7K0P - chains B and C of the 8 polymer chains in the assembly; structure by electron microscopy, 3.10 A resolution.

== Chain B ==
Name: Serine palmitoyltransferase 2
Source organism: Homo sapiens
Notes: EC 2.3.1.50
UniProt: O15270 (SPTC2_HUMAN); numbering as in UniProt (aligned over 1-544)
Amino-acid sequence (544 residues; each row starts with the number of its first residue):
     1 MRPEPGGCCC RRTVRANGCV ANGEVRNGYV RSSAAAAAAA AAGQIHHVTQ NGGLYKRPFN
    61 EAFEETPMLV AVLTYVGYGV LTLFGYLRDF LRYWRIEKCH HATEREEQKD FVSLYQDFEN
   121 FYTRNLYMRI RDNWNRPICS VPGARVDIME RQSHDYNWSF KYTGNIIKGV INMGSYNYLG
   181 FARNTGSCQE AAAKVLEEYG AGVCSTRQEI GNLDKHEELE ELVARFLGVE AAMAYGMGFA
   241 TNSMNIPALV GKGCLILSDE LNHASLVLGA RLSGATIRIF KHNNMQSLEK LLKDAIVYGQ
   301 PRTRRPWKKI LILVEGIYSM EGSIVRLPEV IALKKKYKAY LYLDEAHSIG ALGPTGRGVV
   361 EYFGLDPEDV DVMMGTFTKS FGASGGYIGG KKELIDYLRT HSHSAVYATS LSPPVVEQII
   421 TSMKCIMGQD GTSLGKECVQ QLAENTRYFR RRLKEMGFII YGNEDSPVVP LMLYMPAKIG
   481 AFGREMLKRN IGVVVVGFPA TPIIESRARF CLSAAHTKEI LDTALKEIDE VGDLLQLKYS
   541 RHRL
Disordered / not traced: 1-52
Modified / non-standard residues: Lys-379 ((2S)-2-amino-6-[[3-hydroxy-2-methyl-5-(phosphonooxymethyl)pyridin-4-yl]methylideneamino]hexanoic acid; LLP)
Swiss-Prot annotation at these positions:
  - modified residue: Lys-379 (N6-(pyridoxal phosphate)lysine)
From the paper describing this entry:
  - mutagenesis - R302A/R304A/R305A: unchanged catalytic activity
  - disease-associated variants - I504F: decreased binding to ORM1-like protein 3 (proposed by the authors, not directly observed)
  - disease-associated variants - I504F (proposed by the authors, not directly observed)

== Chain C ==
Name: Serine palmitoyltransferase small subunit A
Source organism: Homo sapiens
UniProt: Q969W0 (SPTSA_HUMAN); numbering as in UniProt (aligned over 1-71)
Amino-acid sequence (71 residues; numbered 1 to 71; the number before each row is that of its first residue):
     1 MAGMALARAW KQMSWFYYQY LLVTALYMLE PWERTVFNSM LVSIVGMALY TGYVFMPQHI
    61 MAILHYFEIV Q
Disordered / not traced: 1-7, 70-71
Swiss-Prot annotation at these positions:
  - site: Met-28 (Within the serine palmitoyltransferase (SPT) complex, defines the length of the acyl chain-binding pocket, determining the acyl-CoA substrate preference)

== How chain B and chain C interact ==
Contacting residue pairs (27; chain B residue first):
  Leu-73(B) / Val-23(C)  hydrophobic
  Gly-77(B) / Ala-25(C)
  Val-80(B) / Thr-24(C)
  Leu-81(B) / Met-28(C)  hydrophobic
  Leu-81(B) / Leu-29(C)  hydrophobic
  Phe-84(B) / Leu-29(C)  hydrophobic
  Phe-84(B) / Glu-33(C)
  Arg-88(B) / Glu-30(C)  salt bridge
  Arg-88(B) / Trp-32(C)
  Arg-88(B) / Glu-33(C)  salt bridge
  Arg-129(B) / Met-28(C)
  Arg-129(B) / Leu-29(C)
  Arg-129(B) / Glu-33(C)  salt bridge
  Ile-130(B) / Met-28(C)  hydrophobic
  Tyr-156(B) / Glu-30(C)
  Tyr-156(B) / Pro-31(C)
  Pro-476(B) / Met-28(C)
  Ala-477(B) / Leu-22(C)
  Ala-481(B) / Leu-22(C)  hydrophobic
  Arg-484(B) / Tyr-27(C)
  Glu-485(B) / Tyr-18(C)  hydrogen bond
  Leu-534(B) / Trp-15(C)  hydrogen bond (backbone-side chain)
  Leu-534(B) / Gln-19(C)  hydrogen bond (backbone-side chain)
  Leu-535(B) / Tyr-18(C)  hydrophobic
  Leu-535(B) / Gln-19(C)
  Leu-535(B) / Leu-22(C)  hydrophobic
  Gln-536(B) / Trp-15(C)
Other interface residues (no listed pair), chain B (20 interface residues in all): Leu-87, Leu-91, Asp-533
Other interface residues (no listed pair), chain C (15 interface residues in all): Phe-37

== In short ==
20 residues of chain B face 15 of chain C across their interface, with 3 hydrogen bonds and 3 salt bridges.
Polar contacts include Arg-88(B)/Glu-30(C), Arg-88(B)/Glu-33(C) and Arg-129(B)/Glu-33(C). From the paper:
I504F of chain B reduces binding to ORM1-like protein 3; R302A/R304A/R305A of chain B leave catalytic activity
unchanged.
Chain B is Serine palmitoyltransferase 2 and chain C is Serine palmitoyltransferase small subunit A, both from
Homo sapiens; the structure, Human serine palmitoyltransferase complex SPTLC1/SPLTC2/ssSPTa/ORMDL3, class 4,
was determined by electron microscopy (same publication as 7K0I, 7K0J, 7K0K, 7K0L, 7K0M, 7K0N, 7K0O and 7K0Q).
